Entry 3WNF (X-ray diffraction, 1.45 A resolution); this record covers chains A and C of the 4 polymer chains in the assembly.

[Chain A]
Molecule: Gag-Pol polyprotein
From: Human immunodeficiency virus type 1
Notes: fragment: Catalytic core domain
UniProtKB: P12497 (POL_HV1N5); residues 56-212 here correspond to UniProt positions 1203-1359 (UniProt number = residue number + 1147)
Sequence (157 residues; row label = number of the first residue in the row):
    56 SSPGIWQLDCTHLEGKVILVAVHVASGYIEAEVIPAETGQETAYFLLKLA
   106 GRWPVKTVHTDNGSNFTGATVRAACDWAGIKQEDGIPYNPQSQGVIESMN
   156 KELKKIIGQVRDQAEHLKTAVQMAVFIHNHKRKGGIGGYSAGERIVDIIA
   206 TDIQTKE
Not modelled in the structure: 56, 138-151, 188-193, 210-212
Differences from the reference sequence: engineered mutation Ser56 (Cys1203 in P12497), Gly123 (Ser1270 in P12497), Ala124 (Thr1271 in P12497), Arg127 (Lys1274 in P12497), Asp131 (Trp1278 in P12497), Asp139 (Phe1286 in P12497), His185 (Phe1332 in P12497)
Bound ions: Cd2+ site 1: Cys65, Glu92, Asp116; Cd2+ site 2: Cys65, His67, Glu92
UniProt features mapped onto this chain:
  - binding site (Mg(2+)): Asp64, Asp116, Glu152

[Chain C]
Molecule: CKIDNC peptide
Sequence (8 residues; row label = number of the first residue in the row):
     1 XCKIDNCX
Disulfide bonds: Cys2-Cys7
Modified positions: ACE (acetyl group) at position 1; NH2 (amino group) at position 8

[Interface between chain A and chain C]
Pairs across the interface (12):
  Asp167(A) - Lys3(C)  hydrogen bond (backbone-side chain)
  Gln168(A) - Lys3(C)
  Gln168(A) - Ile4(C)  hydrogen bond (backbone-backbone)
  Ala169(A) - Lys3(C)
  Ala169(A) - Asp5(C)
  Glu170(A) - Lys3(C)
  Glu170(A) - Asp5(C)  hydrogen bond (backbone-side chain)
  Glu170(A) - Asn6(C)  hydrogen bond
  His171(A) - Asp5(C)  hydrogen bond (backbone-side chain)
  Thr174(A) - Ile4(C)
  Thr174(A) - Asp5(C)  hydrogen bond
  Met178(A) - Ile4(C)  hydrophobic

[Overview]
The interface between chain A and chain C involves 7 residues on one side and 4 on the other; the contacts
include 6 hydrogen bonds. Polar pairs include Asp167(A)-Lys3(C), Glu170(A)-Asp5(C) and Glu170(A)-Asn6(C).
UniProt lists 3 Mg2+-binding residues on chain A.
Here chain A is Gag-Pol polyprotein (Human immunodeficiency virus type 1) and chain C is CKIDNC peptide. Entry
3WNF (Cyclic hexapeptide CKIDNC in complex with HIV-1 integrase) was determined by X-ray diffraction.
